PDB entry 6LY8 | electron microscopy, 3.50 A resolution | chains E and G of the 8 polymer chains in the assembly

== Chain E ==
Protein: V-type ATP synthase beta chain
Source organism: Thermus thermophilus HB8
UniProtKB: Q56404 (VATB_THET8); residues 1-478 here = UniProt positions 1-478
Amino-acid sequence (478 residues; each row starts with the number of its first residue):
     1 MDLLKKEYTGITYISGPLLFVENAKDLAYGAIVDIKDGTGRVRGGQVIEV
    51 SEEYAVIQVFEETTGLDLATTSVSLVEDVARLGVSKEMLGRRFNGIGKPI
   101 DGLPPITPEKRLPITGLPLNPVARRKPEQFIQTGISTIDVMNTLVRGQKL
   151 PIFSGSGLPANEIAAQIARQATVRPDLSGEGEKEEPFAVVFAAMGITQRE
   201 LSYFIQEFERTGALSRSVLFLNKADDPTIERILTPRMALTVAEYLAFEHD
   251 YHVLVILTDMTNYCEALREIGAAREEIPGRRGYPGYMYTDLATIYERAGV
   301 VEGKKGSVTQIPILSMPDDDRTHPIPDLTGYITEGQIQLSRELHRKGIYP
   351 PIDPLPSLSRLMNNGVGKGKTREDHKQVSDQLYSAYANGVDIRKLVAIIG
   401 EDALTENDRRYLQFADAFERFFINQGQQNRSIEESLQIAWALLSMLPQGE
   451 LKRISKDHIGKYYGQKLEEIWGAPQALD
Unresolved in the structure: 1-4, 464-478

== Chain G ==
Protein: V-type ATP synthase subunit D
Source organism: Thermus thermophilus HB8
UniProtKB: O87880 (VATD_THET8); residues 1-223 here = UniProt positions 1-223
Amino-acid sequence (223 residues; each row starts with the number of its first residue):
     1 MSQVSPTRMNLLQRRGQLRLAQKGVDLLKKKRDALVAEFFGLVREAMEAR
    51 KALDQAAKEAYAALLLAQAFDGPEVVAGAALGVPPLEGVEAEVENVWGSK
   101 VPRLKATFPDGALLSPVGTPAYTLEASRAFRRYAEALIRVANTETRLKKI
   151 GEEIKKTTRRVNALEQVVIPGIRAQIRFIQQVLEQREREDTFRLKRIKGK
   201 IEAREAEEEGGRPNPQVEIGAGL
Unresolved in the structure: 1, 212-223

== How chain E and chain G interact ==
Residue-residue contacts (8):
  Glu275(E) with Lys195(G), salt bridge
  Ile277(E) with Phe192(G), hydrophobic
  Arg280(E) with Gln185(G)
  Arg281(E) with Gln181(G); Arg188(G)
  Gly282(E) with Arg188(G)
  Ile398(E) with Arg159(G)
  Ile399(E) with Arg159(G), hydrogen bond (backbone-side chain)
Interface residues without a listed pair, chain E (8 interface residues in all): Gly279

== Overview ==
Chain E and chain G form an interface of 8 and 6 residues respectively; the contacts include 1 hydrogen bond
and 1 salt bridge. Polar pairs include Glu275(E)-Lys195(G) and Ile399(E)-Arg159(G).
Here chain E is V-type ATP synthase beta chain and chain G is V-type ATP synthase subunit D, both from Thermus
thermophilus HB8. Entry 6LY8 (V/A-ATPase from Thermus thermophilus, the soluble domain, including V1, d, two
EG stalks, and N-terminal domain ...) was determined by electron microscopy, deposited together with 6LY9.
